PDB entry 6Y5J | electron microscopy, 5.60 A resolution (low resolution: residue-level contacts below are approximate; hydrogen-bond / salt-bridge calls are withheld) | chains B and F of the 6 polymer chains in the assembly

Chain B (and F):
Protein: X-31 Influenza Haemagglutinin HA2
From: unidentified influenza virus
Notes: chain F of this document is another copy of the same molecule, construct and numbering; everything in this record applies to it too
Reference sequence: P03437 (HEMA_I68A0); residues 1-172 here correspond to UniProt positions 346-517 (UniProt number = residue number + 345)
Sequence (172 residues; each row starts with the number of its first residue):
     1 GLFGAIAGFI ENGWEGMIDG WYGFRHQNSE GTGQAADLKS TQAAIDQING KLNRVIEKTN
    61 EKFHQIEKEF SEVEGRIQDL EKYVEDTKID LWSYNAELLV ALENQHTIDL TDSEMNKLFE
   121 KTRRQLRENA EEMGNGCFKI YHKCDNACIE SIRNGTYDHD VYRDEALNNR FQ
Not modelled in the structure: 1-37, 125-172
UniProt features mapped onto this chain:
  - glycosylation: N154 (N-linked (GlcNAc...) asparagine)
What the authors report for this chain:
  - conformationally variable residues (helix shift, order/disorder transition): G1 to G23, F24 to L38, V100 to Q125
  - mutagenesis - R54K, Q105K, H106A: decreased stability (citing earlier work)

Chain B / chain F interface:
Pairs across the interface - 17 pairs, chain B then chain F:
  K51(B) with Q105(F)
  K62(B) with Y83(F)
  Q65(B) with Y83(F)
  I66(B) with Y83(F)
  F70(B) with R76(F)
  E74(B) with R76(F)
  I77(B) with R76(F)
  E81(B) with R76(F); L80(F)
  V84(B) with V84(F)
  K88(B) with Y83(F); T87(F)
  L91(B) with L91(F)
  N95(B) with Y94(F)
  L99(B) with Y94(F); L98(F)
  H106(B) with Q105(F)
Other interface residues (no listed pair), chain B (18 interface residues in all): T59, H64, E67, W92
Other interface residues (no listed pair), chain F (11 interface residues in all): D79, D90

Summary:
The interface between chain B and chain F involves 18 residues on one side and 11 on the other. The paper
reports that R54K, Q105K and H106A of chain B reduce stability; conformational variability at G1(B), F24(B)
and V100(B).
Chain B and chain F are both X-31 Influenza Haemagglutinin HA2 (unidentified influenza virus); the structure,
Dilated form 2 of X-31 Influenza Haemagglutinin at pH 5 (State III), was determined by electron microscopy
together with 6Y5G, 6Y5H, 6Y5I, 6Y5K and 6Y5L from the same study.
